Entry 6QK7 (electron microscopy, 3.30 A resolution); this record covers chains A and B of the 4 polymer chains in the assembly.

== Chain A ==
Name: Elongator complex protein 1
From: Saccharomyces cerevisiae (strain ATCC 204508 / S288c)
UniProtKB: Q06706 (ELP1_YEAST); numbering as in UniProt (aligned over 1-1349)
Sequence (1349 residues; row label = number of the first residue in the row):
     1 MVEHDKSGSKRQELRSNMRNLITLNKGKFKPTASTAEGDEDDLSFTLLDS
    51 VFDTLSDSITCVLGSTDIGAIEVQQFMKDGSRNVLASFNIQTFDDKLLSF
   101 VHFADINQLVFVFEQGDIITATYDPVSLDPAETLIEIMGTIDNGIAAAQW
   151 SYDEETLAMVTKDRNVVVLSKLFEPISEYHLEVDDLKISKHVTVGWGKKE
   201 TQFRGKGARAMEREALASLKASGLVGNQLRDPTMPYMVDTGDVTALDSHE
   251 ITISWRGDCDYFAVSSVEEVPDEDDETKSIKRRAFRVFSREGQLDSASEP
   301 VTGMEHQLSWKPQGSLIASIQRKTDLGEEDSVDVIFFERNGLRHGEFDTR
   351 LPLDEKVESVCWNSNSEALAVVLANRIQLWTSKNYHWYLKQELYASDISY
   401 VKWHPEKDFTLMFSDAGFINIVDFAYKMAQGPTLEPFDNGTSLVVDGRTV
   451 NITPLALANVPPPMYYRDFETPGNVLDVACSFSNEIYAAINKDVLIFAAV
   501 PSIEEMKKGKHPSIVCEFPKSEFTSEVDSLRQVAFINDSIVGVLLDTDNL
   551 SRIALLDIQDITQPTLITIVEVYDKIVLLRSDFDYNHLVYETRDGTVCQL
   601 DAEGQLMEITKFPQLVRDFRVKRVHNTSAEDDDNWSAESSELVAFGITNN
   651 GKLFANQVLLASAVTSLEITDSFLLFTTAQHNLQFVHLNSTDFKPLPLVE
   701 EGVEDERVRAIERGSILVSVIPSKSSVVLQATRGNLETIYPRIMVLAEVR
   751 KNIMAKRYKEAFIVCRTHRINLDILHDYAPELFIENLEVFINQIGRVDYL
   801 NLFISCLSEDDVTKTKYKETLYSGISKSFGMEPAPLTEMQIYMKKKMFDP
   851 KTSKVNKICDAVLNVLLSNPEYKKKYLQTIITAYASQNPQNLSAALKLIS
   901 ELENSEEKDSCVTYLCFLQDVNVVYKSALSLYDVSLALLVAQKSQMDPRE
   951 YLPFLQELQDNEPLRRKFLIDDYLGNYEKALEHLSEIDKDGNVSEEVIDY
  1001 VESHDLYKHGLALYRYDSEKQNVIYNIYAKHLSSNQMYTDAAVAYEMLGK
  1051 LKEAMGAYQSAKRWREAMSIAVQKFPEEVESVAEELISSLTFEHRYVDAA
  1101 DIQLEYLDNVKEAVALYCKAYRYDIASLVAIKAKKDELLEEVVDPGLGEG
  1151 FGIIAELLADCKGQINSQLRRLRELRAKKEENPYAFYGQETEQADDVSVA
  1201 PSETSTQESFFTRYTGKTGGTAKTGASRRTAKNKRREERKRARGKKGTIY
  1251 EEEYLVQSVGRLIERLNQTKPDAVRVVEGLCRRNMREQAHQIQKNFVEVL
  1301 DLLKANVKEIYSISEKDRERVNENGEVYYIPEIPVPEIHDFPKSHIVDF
Unresolved in the structure: 1-17, 184-238, 271-279, 1174-1251, 1308-1336
Swiss-Prot annotation at these positions:
  - region: R1228 to K1246 (Required for binding to tRNA)
  - modified residue (Phosphoserine): S529, S539, S551, S636, S828, S1198, S1202, S1205, S1209

== Chain B ==
Name: Elongator complex protein 2
From: Saccharomyces cerevisiae (strain ATCC 204508 / S288c)
UniProtKB: P42935 (ELP2_YEAST); residues 1-788 here = UniProt positions 1-788
Sequence (788 residues; each row starts with the number of its first residue):
     1 MVECITPEAIFIGANKQTQVSDIHKVKKIVAFGAGKTIALWDPIEPNNKG
    51 VYATLKGHEAEVTCVRFVPDSDFMVSASEDHHVKIWKFTDYSHLQCIQTI
   101 QHYSKTIVALSALPSLISVGCADGTISIWRQNIQNDEFGLAHEFTIKKGF
   151 FYPLCLSLSKVEEKKYLLAIGGTNVNVFIASFILSDSGIEKCRVVAELEG
   201 HEDWVKSLAFRHQETPGDYLLCSGSQDRYIRLWRIRINDLIDDSEEDSKK
   251 LTLLSNKQYKFQIDDELRVGINFEALIMGHDDWISSLQWHESRLQLLAAT
   301 ADTSLMVWEPDETSGIWVCSLRLGEMSSKGASTATGSSGGFWSCLWFTHE
   351 RMDFFLTNGKTGSWRMWATKDNIICDQRLGISGATKDVTDIAWSPSGEYL
   401 LATSLDQTTRLFAPWIYDASGRKREIATWHEFSRPQIHGYDMICVETVTD
   451 TRFVSGGDEKILRSFDLPKGVAGMLQKFVGIQFEEKSEMPDSATVPVLGL
   501 SNKAGEDDANEDDEEEEGGNKETPDITDPLSLLECPPMEDQLQRHLLWPE
   551 VEKLYGHGFEITCLDISPDQKLIASACRSNNVQNAVIRIFSTENWLEIKP
   601 ALPFHSLTITRLKFSKDGKFLLSVCRDRKWALWERNMEDNTFELRFKNEK
   651 PHTRIIWDADWAPLEFGNVFVTASRDKTVKVWRHQKEPADDYVLEASIKH
   701 TKAVTAISIHDSMIREKILISVGLENGEIYLYSYTLGKFELITQLNEDIT
   751 PADKITRLRWSHLKRNGKLFLGVGSSDLSTRIYSLAYE
Unresolved in the structure: 1-2, 326-337, 506-530
Swiss-Prot annotation at these positions:
  - modified residue: S492 (Phosphoserine)

== Chain A / chain B interface ==
Residue-residue contacts - 9 pairs, chain A then chain B:
  L938(A) - L251(B)  hydrophobic
  Q942(A) - L253(B)
  Q942(A) - L254(B)
  L952(A) - L251(B)
  L952(A) - L253(B)  hydrophobic
  Q956(A) - K250(B)  hydrogen bond (side chain-backbone)
  Q956(A) - L251(B)
  Q959(A) - K249(B)  hydrogen bond
  Q959(A) - L251(B)
Other interface residues (no listed pair), chain A (8 interface residues in all): P948, Y951, L955
The authors on this interface:
  - interface residues, chain A: L938(A), Q942(A), L952(A), Q956(A), Q959(A)
  - interface residues, chain B: K250(B), L251(B), L253(B), L254(B)

== In short ==
Chain A and chain B form an interface of 8 and 5 residues respectively, with 2 hydrogen bonds. Polar contacts
include Q956(A)-K250(B) and Q959(A)-K249(B). From the paper: interface residues L938(A), Q942(A) and K250(B)
among others.
Here chain A is Elongator complex protein 1 and chain B is Elongator complex protein 2, both from
Saccharomyces cerevisiae (strain ATCC 204508 / S288c). Entry 6QK7 (Elongator catalytic subcomplex Elp123 lobe)
was determined by electron microscopy.
